5A4W - chains A and E of the 6 polymer chains in the assembly; structure by X-ray diffraction, 2.25 A resolution.

# Chain A (and E)
Molecule: Glutathione S-transferase F2
Organism: Arabidopsis thaliana
Notes: EC 2.5.1.18; chain E of this document is another copy of the same molecule, construct and numbering; everything in this record applies to it too
Reference sequence: P46422 (GSTF2_ARATH); numbering as in UniProt (aligned over 1-212)
Chain sequence (212 residues; row label = number of the first residue in the row):
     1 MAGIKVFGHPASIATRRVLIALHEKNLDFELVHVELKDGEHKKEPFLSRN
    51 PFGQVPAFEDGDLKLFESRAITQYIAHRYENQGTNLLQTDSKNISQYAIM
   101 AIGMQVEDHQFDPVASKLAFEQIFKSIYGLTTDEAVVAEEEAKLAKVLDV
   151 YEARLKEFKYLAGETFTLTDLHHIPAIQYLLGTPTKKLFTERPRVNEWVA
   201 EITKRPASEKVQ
Disordered / not traced: 1
Ligand contacts:
  - quercitrin (QCT; 2-(3,4-dihydroxyphenyl)-5,7-dihydroxy-4-oxo-4H-chromen-3-yl 6-deoxy-alpha-L-mannopyranoside), molecule 1: S48, R49, P51, F52, K64, F66
  - quercitrin (QCT), molecule 2: Q73, H77, E80, L87, S91, K92, N93, I94, Y97, A98, A101
  - quercitrin (QCT), molecule 3: I99, I102, G103, V106, V150, Y151, R154, L161, T169
From the paper describing this entry:
  - binding site for quercitrin: S48, Q73, H77, S91, K92, I94, Y97, Y151, R154
  - conformationally variable residues (side-chain flip): R154

# How chain A and chain E interact
Residue-residue contacts (22; chain A residue first):
  L36(A) - I127(E)
  K37(A) - I127(E)
  H41(A) - S126(E)  hydrogen bond (side chain-backbone)
  K42(A) - S126(E)
  Q54(A) - G129(E)  hydrogen bond (side chain-backbone)
  S116(A) - Y128(E)  hydrogen bond (backbone-side chain)
  F120(A) - Y128(E)  hydrophobic
  F120(A) - L130(E)  hydrophobic
  Q122(A) - K37(E)
  F124(A) - F124(E)
  F124(A) - I127(E)  hydrophobic
  F124(A) - Y128(E)  hydrophobic
  S126(A) - H9(E)  hydrogen bond (backbone-side chain)
  S126(A) - L36(E)
  S126(A) - K37(E)
  I127(A) - H9(E)  hydrogen bond (backbone-side chain)
  Y128(A) - F124(E)  hydrophobic
  Y128(A) - I127(E)
  G129(A) - H9(E)
  G129(A) - L36(E)
  L130(A) - L36(E)
  L130(A) - F124(E)  hydrophobic
Other interface residues (no listed pair), chain A (16 interface residues in all): A119, K125
Other interface residues (no listed pair), chain E (12 interface residues in all): A11, S12, F120

# Overview
16 residues of chain A face 12 of chain E across their interface; the contacts include 5 hydrogen bonds. Polar
pairs include H41(A)-S126(E), Q54(A)-G129(E) and S116(A)-Y128(E). Chain A binds 3 copies of quercitrin. The
paper reports a binding site for quercitrin at S48(A), Q73(A) and H77(A) among others; conformational
variability at R154(A).
Both chains are Glutathione S-transferase F2 (Arabidopsis thaliana). Entry 5A4W (AtGSTF2 from Arabidopsis
thaliana in complex with quercetrin) was determined by X-ray diffraction together with 5A4U and 5A4V from the
same study.
